Entry 7QG9 (electron microscopy, 3.45 A resolution); this record covers chains C and A of the 27 polymer chains in the assembly.

# Chain C (and A)
Name: Tail tube protein
Source organism: Escherichia phage T5
Notes: chain A of this document is another copy of the same molecule, construct and numbering; everything in this record applies to it too
UniProt: Q6QGE2 (TUBE_BPT5); residue numbers follow UniProt; this construct covers 1-464
Chain sequence (464 residues; row label = number of the first residue in the row):
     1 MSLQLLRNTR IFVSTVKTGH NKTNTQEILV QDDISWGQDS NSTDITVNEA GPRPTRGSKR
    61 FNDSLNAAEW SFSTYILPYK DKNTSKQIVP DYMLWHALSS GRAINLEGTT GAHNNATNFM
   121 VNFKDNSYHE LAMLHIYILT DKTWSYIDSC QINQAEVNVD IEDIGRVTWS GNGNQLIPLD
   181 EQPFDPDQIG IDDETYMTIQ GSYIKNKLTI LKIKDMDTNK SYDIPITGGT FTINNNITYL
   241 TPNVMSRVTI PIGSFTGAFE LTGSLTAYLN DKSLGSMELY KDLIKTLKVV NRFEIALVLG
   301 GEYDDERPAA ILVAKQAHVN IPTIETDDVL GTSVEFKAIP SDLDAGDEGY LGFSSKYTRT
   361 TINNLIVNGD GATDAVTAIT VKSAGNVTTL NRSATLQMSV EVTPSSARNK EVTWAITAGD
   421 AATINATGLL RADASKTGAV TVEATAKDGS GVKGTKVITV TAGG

# Interface between chain C and chain A
Contacting residue pairs (67):
  Asn-126(C) / Arg-56(A)  hydrogen bond (backbone-side chain)
  Ser-127(C) / Arg-53(A)  hydrogen bond (backbone-side chain)
  Ser-127(C) / Pro-54(A)  hydrogen bond (side chain-backbone)
  Tyr-128(C) / Arg-53(A)
  Tyr-128(C) / Pro-54(A)
  Tyr-128(C) / Arg-56(A)
  His-129(C) / Glu-49(A)
  His-129(C) / Gly-51(A)  hydrogen bond (side chain-backbone)
  His-129(C) / Pro-54(A)
  Leu-131(C) / Arg-56(A)
  Asn-235(C) / Arg-56(A)  hydrogen bond
  Thr-256(C) / Arg-56(A)
  Gly-257(C) / Arg-56(A)
  Ala-258(C) / Thr-46(A)
  Phe-259(C) / Arg-56(A)
  Phe-259(C) / Ser-58(A)  hydrogen bond (backbone-side chain)
  Leu-269(C) / Leu-3(A)
  Asn-270(C) / Met-1(A)
  Asn-270(C) / Leu-3(A)
  Asp-271(C) / Met-1(A)  hydrogen bond (side chain-backbone)
  Asp-271(C) / Ser-2(A)  hydrogen bond (side chain-backbone)
  Lys-272(C) / Met-1(A)
  Met-277(C) / Pro-178(A)  hydrophobic
  Leu-287(C) / Val-248(A)  hydrophobic
  Lys-288(C) / Asn-62(A)  hydrogen bond (backbone-side chain)
  Lys-288(C) / Arg-247(A)
  Val-289(C) / Phe-61(A)
  Val-289(C) / Asn-62(A)  hydrogen bond (backbone-backbone)
  Val-289(C) / Ser-246(A)
  Val-289(C) / Val-248(A)  hydrophobic
  Val-290(C) / Phe-61(A)  hydrophobic
  Asn-291(C) / Asn-62(A)  hydrogen bond
  His-318(C) / Arg-60(A)  hydrogen bond (side chain-backbone)
  His-318(C) / Phe-61(A)
  His-318(C) / Asn-62(A)
  Asn-320(C) / Ser-42(A)  hydrogen bond
  Asn-320(C) / Arg-60(A)
  Asn-320(C) / Asn-62(A)
  Ile-321(C) / Ser-40(A)
  Pro-322(C) / Gln-38(A)
  Thr-323(C) / Gly-37(A)
  Thr-323(C) / Gln-38(A)  hydrogen bond (side chain-backbone)
  Thr-323(C) / Asp-39(A)
  Ile-324(C) / Trp-36(A)
  Thr-326(C) / Ile-34(A)
  Thr-326(C) / Ser-35(A)  hydrogen bond
  Thr-326(C) / Trp-36(A)
  Asp-327(C) / Leu-6(A)
  Asp-328(C) / Leu-5(A)
  Asp-328(C) / Leu-6(A)  hydrogen bond (backbone-backbone)
  Val-329(C) / Gln-4(A)
  Val-329(C) / Leu-5(A)  hydrophobic
  Leu-330(C) / Gln-4(A)  hydrogen bond (backbone-backbone)
  Glu-335(C) / Arg-60(A)  salt bridge
  Lys-337(C) / Ser-58(A)  hydrogen bond
  Lys-337(C) / Arg-60(A)
  Ile-339(C) / Ser-58(A)
  Ile-339(C) / Arg-60(A)
  Pro-340(C) / Ser-58(A)
  Leu-343(C) / Val-47(A)  hydrophobic
  Leu-343(C) / Thr-55(A)
  Leu-343(C) / Arg-56(A)
  Leu-343(C) / Gly-57(A)
  Leu-343(C) / Ser-58(A)
  Leu-343(C) / Lys-59(A)
  Asp-344(C) / Thr-55(A)
  Glu-348(C) / Ser-58(A)
Interface residues without a listed pair, chain C (46 interface residues in all): Asn-234, Thr-262, Tyr-268, Tyr-280, Lys-281, Ile-284, Val-319, Phe-336
Interface residues without a listed pair, chain A (37 interface residues in all): Asp-44, Ala-50, Pro-52, Leu-65, Leu-176

# In short
Chain C and chain A form an interface of 46 and 37 residues respectively; the contacts include 18 hydrogen
bonds and 1 salt bridge. Polar pairs include Glu-335(C)/Arg-60(A), Asn-126(C)/Arg-56(A) and
Ser-127(C)/Arg-53(A).
Both chains are Tail tube protein (Escherichia phage T5). Entry 7QG9 (Tail tip of siphophage T5 : common core
proteins) was determined by electron microscopy (same publication as 7ZHJ, 7ZN2, 7ZN4, 7ZQB and 7ZQP).
